4QSH - chains A and B of the 4 polymer chains in the assembly; structure by X-ray diffraction, 2.51 A resolution.

# Chain A (and B)
Protein: Pyruvate carboxylase
Source organism: Listeria monocytogenes
Notes: EC 6.4.1.1; chain B of this document is another copy of the same molecule, construct and numbering; everything in this record applies to it too
UniProt: W6G6F5 (W6G6F5_LISMN); residue numbers follow UniProt; this construct covers 1-1146
Sequence (1148 residues; numbered -1 to 1146; the number before each row is that of its first residue; numbers below 1 keep their minus sign (His-1 is residue -1)):
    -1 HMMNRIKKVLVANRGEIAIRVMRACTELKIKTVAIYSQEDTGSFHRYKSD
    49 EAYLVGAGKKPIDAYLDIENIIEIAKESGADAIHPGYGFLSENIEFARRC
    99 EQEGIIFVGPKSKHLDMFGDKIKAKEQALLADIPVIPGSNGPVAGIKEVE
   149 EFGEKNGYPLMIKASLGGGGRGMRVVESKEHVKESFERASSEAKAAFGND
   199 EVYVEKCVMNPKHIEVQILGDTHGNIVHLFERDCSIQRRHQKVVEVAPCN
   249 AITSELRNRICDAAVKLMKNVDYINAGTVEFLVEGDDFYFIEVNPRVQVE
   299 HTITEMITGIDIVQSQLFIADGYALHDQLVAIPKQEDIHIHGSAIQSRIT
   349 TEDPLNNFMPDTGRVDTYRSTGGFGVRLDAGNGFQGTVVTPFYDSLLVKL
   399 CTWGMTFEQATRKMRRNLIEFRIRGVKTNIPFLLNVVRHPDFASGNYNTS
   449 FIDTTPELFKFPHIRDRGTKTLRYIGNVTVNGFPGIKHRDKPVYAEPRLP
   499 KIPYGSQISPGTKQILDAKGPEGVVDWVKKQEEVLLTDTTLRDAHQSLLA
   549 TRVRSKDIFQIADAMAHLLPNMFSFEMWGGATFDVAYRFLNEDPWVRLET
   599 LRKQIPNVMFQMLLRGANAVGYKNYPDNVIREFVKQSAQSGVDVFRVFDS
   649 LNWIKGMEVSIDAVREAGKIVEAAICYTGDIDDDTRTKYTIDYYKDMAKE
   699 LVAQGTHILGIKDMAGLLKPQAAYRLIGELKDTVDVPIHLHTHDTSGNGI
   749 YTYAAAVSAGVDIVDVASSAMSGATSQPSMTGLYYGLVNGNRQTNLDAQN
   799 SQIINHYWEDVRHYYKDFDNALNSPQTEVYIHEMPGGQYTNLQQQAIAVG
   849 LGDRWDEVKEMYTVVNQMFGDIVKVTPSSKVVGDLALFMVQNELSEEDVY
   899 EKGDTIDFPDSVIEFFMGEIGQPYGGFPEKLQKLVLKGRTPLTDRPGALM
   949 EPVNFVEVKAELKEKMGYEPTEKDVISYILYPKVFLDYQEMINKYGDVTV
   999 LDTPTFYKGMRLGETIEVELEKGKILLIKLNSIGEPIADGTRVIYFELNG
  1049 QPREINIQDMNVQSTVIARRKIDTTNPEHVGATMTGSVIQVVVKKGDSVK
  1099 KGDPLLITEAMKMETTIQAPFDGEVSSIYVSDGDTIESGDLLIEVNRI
Unresolved in the structure: 135-205, 1062-1065, 1146 (chain B: -1, 136-203, 1062-1065, 1146)
Sequence notes: expression tag (-1 to 0)
Ion coordination: Mn2+: Asp541, His739, His741
Ligand contacts:
  - 2BA ((2R,3R,3aS,5R,7aR,9R,10R,10aS,12R,14aR)-2,9-bis(6-amino-9H-purin-9-yl)octahydro-2H,7H-difuro[3,2-d:3',2'-j][1,3,7,9,2,8 ]tetraoxadiphosphacyclododecine-3,5,10,12-tetrol 5,12-dioxide): Gln719, Tyr722, Tyr749, Ala752, Ala753, Ser756
  - citrate anion (FLC): Arg367, Arg420, Arg422, Arg465, Gly466, Leu1024, Leu1046, Asn1047, Gln1049, Arg1051
What the authors report for this chain:
  - binding site for 2BA: Tyr722, Tyr749, Ala752, Ala753, Ser756
  - allosteric site: Tyr722
  - mutagenesis - Y722T, A752K, A753Q: abolished catalytic activity on 2BA
  - mutagenesis - Y749L: abolished catalytic activity
  - mutagenesis - Y722F: unchanged catalytic activity on 2BA
  - mutagenesis - Y722F: unchanged binding to 2BA
  - mutagenesis - Y722T, A752K, A753Q: abolished binding to 2BA
  - conformationally variable residues (order/disorder transition): Val1060 to Ala1066

# Interface between chain A and chain B
Residue-residue contacts (114; chain A residue first):
  Met0(A) with Arg410(B)
  Arg21(A) with Thr369(B); Gly370(B), hydrogen bond (side chain-backbone); Gly371(B); Arg414(B); Glu418(B), salt bridge
  Thr24(A) with Arg413(B), hydrogen bond (backbone-side chain)
  Glu25(A) with Arg410(B); Lys411(B), salt bridge; Arg413(B), hydrogen bond (backbone-side chain); Arg414(B), salt bridge
  Leu26(A) with Arg410(B)
  Lys27(A) with Arg413(B)
  Tyr34(A) with Glu1015(B)
  Thr39(A) with Leu1025(B)
  Phe42(A) with Arg367(B)
  Arg44(A) with Glu1015(B), salt bridge; Ile1023(B)
  Tyr45(A) with Leu1025(B); Asn1047(B); Gly1048(B)
  Lys46(A) with Glu418(B), salt bridge
  Asp48(A) with Lys1022(B)
  Glu49(A) with Gly1021(B)
  Ala50(A) with Gly1021(B), hydrogen bond (backbone-backbone)
  Tyr51(A) with Lys1020(B); Gly1021(B)
  Glu71(A) with Tyr502(B)
  Lys74(A) with Tyr502(B)
  Glu75(A) with Tyr502(B), hydrogen bond
  Glu303(A) with Phe372(B)
  Thr306(A) with Met403(B)
  Gly307(A) with Phe372(B); Trp401(B); Met403(B)
  Ile308(A) with Phe372(B); Met403(B), hydrophobic
  Asp309(A) with Phe372(B); Lys411(B), salt bridge
  Gln312(A) with Arg410(B); Lys411(B)
  Ala329(A) with Met403(B); Gln407(B)
  His339(A) with His339(B), hydrogen bond
  Arg362(A) with Glu1045(B), salt bridge
  Thr369(A) with Arg21(B)
  Gly370(A) with Arg21(B), hydrogen bond (backbone-side chain); Leu376(B)
  Gly371(A) with Arg21(B); Arg375(B); Leu376(B), hydrogen bond (backbone-backbone); Asp377(B)
  Phe372(A) with Glu303(B); Gly307(B); Ile308(B); Asp309(B); Arg375(B)
  Val374(A) with Val374(B)
  Arg375(A) with Gly371(B); Phe372(B)
  Leu376(A) with Gly370(B); Gly371(B), hydrogen bond (backbone-backbone)
  Asp377(A) with Gly371(B)
  Phe382(A) with Gly1048(B)
  Gln383(A) with Gln383(B)
  Trp401(A) with Gly307(B)
  Met403(A) with Thr306(B); Gly307(B); Ile308(B), hydrophobic; Ala329(B)
  Gln407(A) with Ala329(B)
  Arg410(A) with Met0(B); Glu25(B); Leu26(B); Gln312(B); Leu327(B)
  Lys411(A) with Glu25(B), salt bridge; Asp309(B), salt bridge; Gln312(B)
  Arg413(A) with Thr24(B), hydrogen bond (side chain-backbone); Glu25(B), hydrogen bond (side chain-backbone); Lys27(B)
  Arg414(A) with Arg21(B); Glu25(B), salt bridge
  Glu418(A) with Arg21(B), salt bridge; Lys46(B), salt bridge
  Val491(A) with Lys1069(B)
  Tyr502(A) with Glu71(B); Lys74(B); Glu75(B), hydrogen bond
  Arg1009(A) with Lys1069(B); Ile1070(B)
  Glu1012(A) with Asp1071(B)
  Thr1013(A) with Asp1071(B), hydrogen bond (backbone-side chain)
  Glu1015(A) with Tyr34(B); Arg44(B), salt bridge
  Lys1020(A) with Tyr51(B); Glu75(B)
  Gly1021(A) with Glu49(B); Ala50(B), hydrogen bond (backbone-backbone); Tyr51(B), hydrogen bond (backbone-side chain)
  Lys1022(A) with Asp48(B)
  Ile1023(A) with Arg44(B)
  Leu1025(A) with Thr39(B); Tyr45(B)
  Glu1045(A) with Arg362(B), salt bridge
  Asn1047(A) with Tyr45(B)
  Gly1048(A) with Tyr45(B); Phe382(B)
  Lys1069(A) with Val491(B); Arg1009(B)
  Ile1070(A) with Arg1009(B)
  Asp1071(A) with Glu1012(B); Thr1013(B), hydrogen bond (side chain-backbone)
Interface residues without a listed pair, chain A (73 interface residues in all): Arg18, Met304, Phe316, Leu327, Arg367, Ser368, Leu1010, Gly1011, Arg1068, Gly1137
Interface residues without a listed pair, chain B (74 interface residues in all): Arg18, Phe42, Met304, Phe316, Ser368, Leu1010, Gly1011, Arg1068, Thr1073, Gly1137

# Summary
73 residues of chain A face 74 of chain B across their interface; the contacts include 16 hydrogen bonds and
14 salt bridges. Polar pairs include Arg21(A)-Glu418(B), Glu25(A)-Lys411(B) and Glu25(A)-Arg414(B). From the
paper: a binding site for 2BA at Tyr722(A), Tyr749(A) and Ala752(A) among others; Y722T, A752K and A753Q of
chain A abolish catalytic activity on 2BA; 5 substitutions were tested in all.
Both chains are Pyruvate carboxylase (Listeria monocytogenes). Entry 4QSH (Crystal Structure of L.
monocytogenes Pyruvate Carboxylase in complex with Cyclic-di-AMP) was determined by X-ray diffraction,
deposited together with 4QSK and 4QSL.
